PDB entry 4A39 | X-ray diffraction, 1.60 A resolution | chain A

Chain A:
Name: Metallo-carboxypeptidase
Source organism: Pseudomonas aeruginosa
UniProtKB: Q9I012 (Q9I012_PSEAE); residue numbers follow UniProt; this construct covers 1-375
Sequence (388 residues; row label = number of the first residue in the row; numbers below 1 keep their minus sign (Met-12 is residue -12)):
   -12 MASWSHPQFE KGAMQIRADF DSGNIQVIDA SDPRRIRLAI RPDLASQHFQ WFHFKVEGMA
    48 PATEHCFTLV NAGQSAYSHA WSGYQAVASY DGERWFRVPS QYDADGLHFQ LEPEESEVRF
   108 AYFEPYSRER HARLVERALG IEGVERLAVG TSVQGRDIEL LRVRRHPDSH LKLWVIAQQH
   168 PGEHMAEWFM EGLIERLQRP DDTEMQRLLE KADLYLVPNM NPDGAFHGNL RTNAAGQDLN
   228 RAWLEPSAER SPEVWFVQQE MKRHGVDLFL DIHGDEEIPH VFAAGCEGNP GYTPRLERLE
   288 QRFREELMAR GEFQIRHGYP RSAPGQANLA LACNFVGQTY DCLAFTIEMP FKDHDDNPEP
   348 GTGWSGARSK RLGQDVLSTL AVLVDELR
Not modelled in the structure: -12 to 0
Sequence notes: expression tag (-12 to 0)
Metal / ion sites: Zn2+: His167, Glu170, His260 (together with (2-guanidinoethylmercapto)succinic acid)
Small-molecule neighbours: (2-guanidinoethylmercapto)succinic acid (GEM): His167, Glu170, Arg218, Asn227, Arg228, His260, Gly261, Ala271, Tyr306, Leu318, Thr333, Glu335

Summary:
Bound to chain A: (2-guanidinoethylmercapto)succinic acid. His167, Glu170 and His260 coordinate Zn2+.
Chain A is Metallo-carboxypeptidase (Pseudomonas aeruginosa); the structure, Metallo-carboxypeptidase from
Pseudomonas Aeruginosa in complex with (2-guanidinoethylmercapto)succinic acid, was determined by X-ray
diffraction, deposited together with 4A37 and 4A38.
